Entry 1H2P (X-ray diffraction, 2.80 A resolution); this record covers chain P.

== Chain P ==
Molecule: Complement decay-accelerating factor
Source organism: Homo sapiens
Notes: fragment: extracellular scr domains 3 & 4, residues 161-285
UniProt: P08174 (DAF_HUMAN); residues 5-129 here correspond to UniProt positions 161-285 (UniProt number = residue number + 156)
Sequence (125 residues; row label = number of the first residue in the row):
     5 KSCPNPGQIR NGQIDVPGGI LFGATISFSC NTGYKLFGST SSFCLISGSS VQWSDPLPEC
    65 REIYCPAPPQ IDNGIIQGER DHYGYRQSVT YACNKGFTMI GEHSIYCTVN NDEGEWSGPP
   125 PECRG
Sequence notes: conflict Q12 (Glu168 in P08174)
Cystine bridges: C7-C48, C34-C64, C69-C111, C97-C127

== In short ==
Chain P is Complement decay-accelerating factor (Homo sapiens); the structure, Human CD55 domains 3 & 4, was
determined by X-ray diffraction, deposited together with 1H2Q, 1UOT, 1H03 and 1H04.
